Entry 9EYT (X-ray diffraction, 1.74 A resolution); this record covers chains A and E of the 4 polymer chains in the assembly.

[Chain A]
Molecule: Clathrin heavy chain
From: Saccharomyces cerevisiae S288C
Reference sequence: P22137 (CLH_YEAST); numbering as in UniProt (aligned over 1-369)
Chain sequence (373 residues; each row starts with the number of its first residue; numbers below 1 keep their minus sign (Gly-3 is residue -3)):
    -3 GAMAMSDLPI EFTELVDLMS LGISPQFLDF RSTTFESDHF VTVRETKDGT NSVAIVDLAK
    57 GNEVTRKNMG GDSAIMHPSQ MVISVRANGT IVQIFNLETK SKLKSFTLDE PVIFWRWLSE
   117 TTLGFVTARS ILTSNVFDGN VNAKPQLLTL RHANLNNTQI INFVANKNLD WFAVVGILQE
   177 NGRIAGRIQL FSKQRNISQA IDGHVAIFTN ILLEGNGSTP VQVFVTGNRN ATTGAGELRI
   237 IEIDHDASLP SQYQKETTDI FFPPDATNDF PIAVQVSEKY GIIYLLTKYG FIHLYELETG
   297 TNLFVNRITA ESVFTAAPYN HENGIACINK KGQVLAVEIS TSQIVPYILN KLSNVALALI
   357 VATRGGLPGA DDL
Unresolved in the structure: -3 to 0
Differences from the reference sequence: expression tag (-3 to 0)
UniProt features mapped onto this chain:
  - region: Ser308 to Ser336 (WD40-like repeat 7)
Reported in the primary citation:
  - mutagenesis - F26A/K63E/I87D/Q89A/K98E/Q155A/Q195A/I197T/K251E, K63E/I87D/Q89A/K98E, K63E/I87D/Q89A/K98E/Q195A/I197T/K251E: decreased binding to Epsin-1 (chain E)
  - mutagenesis - F26A/Q155A, F26A/Q155A/Q195A/I197T/K251E, Q195A/I197T/K251E: unchanged binding to Epsin-1 (chain E)

[Chain E]
Molecule: Epsin-1
Reference sequence: Q12518 (ENT1_YEAST); residues 1-7 here correspond to UniProt positions 448-454 (UniProt number = residue number + 447)
Chain sequence (7 residues; each row starts with the number of its first residue):
     1 GYTLIDL
Unresolved in the structure: 1

[Interface between chain A and chain E]
Pairs across the interface (17):
  Trp167(A) - Leu4(E)  hydrophobic
  Leu186(A) - Ile5(E)  hydrophobic
  Ser188(A) - Leu4(E)
  Ile193(A) - Tyr2(E)  hydrophobic
  Ile193(A) - Leu4(E)
  Gln195(A) - Tyr2(E)
  Gln195(A) - Thr3(E)
  Gln195(A) - Leu4(E)  hydrogen bond (side chain-backbone)
  Gln195(A) - Ile5(E)  hydrogen bond (side chain-backbone)
  Gln195(A) - Leu7(E)  hydrogen bond (side chain-backbone)
  Ile197(A) - Leu7(E)  hydrophobic
  Phe220(A) - Leu7(E)  hydrophobic
  Arg235(A) - Leu7(E)  hydrogen bond (side chain-backbone)
  Ile237(A) - Ile5(E)  hydrophobic
  Ile237(A) - Asp6(E)
  Ile239(A) - Ile5(E)  hydrophobic
  Lys251(A) - Asp6(E)  salt bridge
Also at the interface, not in a pair above, chain A (15 interface residues in all): Arg191, Ser194, Thr222, Glu238
From the paper, about this interface:
  - residue pairs: Lys251(A)-Asp6(E) (salt bridge)
  - interface residues, chain A: Gln195(A), Glu238(A)

[Overview]
The interface between chain A and chain E involves 15 residues on one side and 6 on the other, with 4 hydrogen
bonds and 1 salt bridge. Polar pairs include Lys251(A)-Asp6(E), Gln195(A)-Leu4(E) and Gln195(A)-Ile5(E). The
authors report a salt bridge between Lys251(A) and Asp6(E). From the paper:
F26A/K63E/I87D/Q89A/K98E/Q155A/Q195A/I197T/K251E, K63E/I87D/Q89A/K98E and
K63E/I87D/Q89A/K98E/Q195A/I197T/K251E of chain A reduce binding to Epsin-1 (chain E); interface residues
Gln195(A) and Glu238(A); 6 substitutions were tested in all.
Chain A is Clathrin heavy chain (Saccharomyces cerevisiae S288C) and chain E is Epsin-1; the structure,
Crystal structure of Yeast Clathrin Heavy Chain N-terminal domain bound to Epsin-1 peptide (LIDL), was
determined by X-ray diffraction, deposited together with 9EX5, 9EXF, 9EXG and 9EXT.
